1RLG - chains C and A; structure by X-ray diffraction, 2.70 A resolution.

== Chain C ==
Molecule: 25-nt RNA strand
Sequence (25 nucleotides; row label = number of the first residue in the row):
     1 GCUCUGACCGAAAGGCGUGAUGAGC
Modified residues: 5BU (5-bromo-uridine-5'-monophosphate) at position 3; 5BU (5-bromo-uridine-5'-monophosphate) at position 5; 5BU (5-bromo-uridine-5'-monophosphate) at position 21

== Chain A ==
Molecule: 50S ribosomal protein L7Ae
Source organism: Archaeoglobus fulgidus
Reference sequence: O29494 (RL7A_ARCFU); residue numbers follow UniProt; this construct covers 1-119
Chain sequence (119 residues; row label = number of the first residue in the row):
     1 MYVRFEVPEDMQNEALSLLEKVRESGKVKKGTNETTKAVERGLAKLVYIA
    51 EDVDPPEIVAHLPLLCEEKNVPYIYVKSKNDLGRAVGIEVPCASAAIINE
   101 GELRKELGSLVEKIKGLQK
Unresolved in the structure: 1-6

== Chain C / chain A interface ==
Residue-residue contacts (32):
  C4(C) with Lys37(A), salt bridge to the phosphate
  5BU_5(C) with Lys37(A), salt bridge to the phosphate; Arg41(A), salt bridge to the phosphate
  G6(C) with Lys30(A), hydrogen bond to the sugar; Asn33(A), base contact; Glu34(A), hydrogen bond to the sugar
  A7(C) with Lys30(A), salt bridge to the phosphate
  C8(C) with Glu89(A), hydrogen bond to the base
  G15(C) with Glu89(A), base contact
  C16(C) with Glu89(A), base contact; Val90(A), base contact
  G17(C) with Lys30(A), hydrogen bond to the base; Gly31(A), hydrogen bond to the sugar; Ile88(A), base contact; Glu89(A), base contact; Val90(A), phosphate contact; Cys92(A), sugar contact
  U18(C) with Gly31(A), phosphate contact; Thr32(A), hydrogen bond to the phosphate; Asp52(A), base contact; Val53(A), base contact; Asp54(A), hydrogen bond to the base; Ile58(A), sugar contact; Lys79(A), hydrogen bond to the base; Pro91(A), phosphate contact; Cys92(A), phosphate contact; Ala93(A), hydrogen bond to the phosphate
  G19(C) with Lys30(A), hydrogen bond to the base; Gly31(A), base contact; Thr32(A), hydrogen bond to the base; Asn33(A), hydrogen bond to the base; Glu34(A), hydrogen bond to the base
Interface residues without a listed pair, chain A (20 interface residues in all): Pro55, Ser94

== In short ==
10 residues of chain C and 20 residues of chain A are in contact; the contacts include 13 hydrogen bonds and 4
salt bridges. Polar pairs include C8(C)-Glu89(A), G17(C)-Lys30(A) and U18(C)-Asp54(A).
Chain C is a 25-nt RNA strand and chain A is 50S ribosomal protein L7Ae (Archaeoglobus fulgidus); the
structure, Molecular basis of Box C/D RNA-protein interaction: co-crystal structure of the Archaeal sRNP
intiation complex, was determined by X-ray diffraction.
